7B0N - chains X and Z of the 42 polymer chains in the assembly; structure by electron microscopy, 3.70 A resolution.

Chain X:
Molecule: Subunit NUPM of NADH:Ubiquinone Oxidoreductase (Complex I)
Source organism: Yarrowia lipolytica
UniProtKB: A0A371C2D0 (A0A371C2D0_YARLL); residue numbers follow UniProt; this construct covers 1-172
Amino-acid sequence (172 residues; numbered 1 to 172; the number before each row is that of its first residue):
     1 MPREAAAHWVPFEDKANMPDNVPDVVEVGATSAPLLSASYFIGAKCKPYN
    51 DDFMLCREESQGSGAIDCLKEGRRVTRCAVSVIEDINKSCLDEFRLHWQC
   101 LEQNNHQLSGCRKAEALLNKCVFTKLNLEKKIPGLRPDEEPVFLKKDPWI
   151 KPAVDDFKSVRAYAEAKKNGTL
Unresolved in the structure: 1
Cystine bridges: Cys46-Cys78

Chain Z:
Molecule: Grim-19
Source organism: Yarrowia lipolytica
UniProtKB: A0A1H6PPE5 (A0A1H6PPE5_YARLL); residue numbers follow UniProt; this construct covers 2-123
Amino-acid sequence (122 residues; row label = number of the first residue in the row):
     2 PSVGQDLPPVGGYEPVQWRRNLPARGFRPLVYLAALCGICGYGFYRALGG
    52 IQERRELKREKLWARIYLMPLLQAEEDRQTVRRSIAQLEREKEIMKGTGF
   102 DVDKSVYNDGKFHAPALMIPPK
Ligand contacts:
  - 1,2-Distearoyl-sn-glycerophosphoethanolamine (3PE), molecule 1: Ala25, Arg26, Gly27, Phe28, Arg29, Pro30, Tyr33
  - 1,2-Distearoyl-sn-glycerophosphoethanolamine (3PE), molecule 2: Gly42, Phe45, Tyr46, Leu49, Gly50, Gln53

Chain X / chain Z interface:
Pairs across the interface (69; chain X residue first):
  Phe12(X) - Arg84(Z)  hydrogen bond (backbone-side chain)
  Phe12(X) - Met119(Z)  hydrophobic
  Glu13(X) - Arg84(Z)  hydrogen bond (backbone-side chain)
  Asp14(X) - Arg83(Z)  hydrogen bond (backbone-side chain)
  Asp14(X) - Arg84(Z)
  Asp14(X) - Ala87(Z)
  Asp14(X) - Arg91(Z)  salt bridge
  Ala16(X) - Arg83(Z)  hydrogen bond (backbone-side chain)
  Ala16(X) - Ala87(Z)  hydrophobic
  Met18(X) - Arg79(Z)
  Val25(X) - Arg79(Z)
  Glu27(X) - Glu76(Z)
  Glu27(X) - Arg79(Z)  salt bridge
  Glu27(X) - Gln80(Z)
  Val28(X) - Leu72(Z)  hydrophobic
  Val28(X) - Glu76(Z)
  Leu35(X) - Leu69(Z)  hydrophobic
  Ser39(X) - Ala65(Z)
  Ser39(X) - Tyr68(Z)
  Ser39(X) - Leu69(Z)
  Tyr40(X) - Glu61(Z)  hydrogen bond (side chain-backbone)
  Tyr40(X) - Ala65(Z)  hydrophobic
  Tyr40(X) - Tyr68(Z)  hydrophobic
  Gly43(X) - Tyr68(Z)
  Asn50(X) - Tyr68(Z)
  Asn50(X) - Pro71(Z)
  Phe53(X) - Pro71(Z)
  Phe53(X) - Asp78(Z)
  Met54(X) - Met70(Z)  hydrophobic
  Arg57(X) - Gln74(Z)
  Arg57(X) - Asp78(Z)  salt bridge
  Ser60(X) - Lys112(Z)
  Gln61(X) - Lys112(Z)  hydrogen bond (backbone-side chain)
  Gly62(X) - Phe113(Z)
  Ser63(X) - Lys112(Z)
  Ser63(X) - Phe113(Z)  hydrogen bond (side chain-backbone)
  Ala65(X) - Val82(Z)
  Ala65(X) - Phe113(Z)  hydrophobic
  Ile66(X) - Val82(Z)  hydrophobic
  Gly72(X) - Ala75(Z)
  Val75(X) - Leu72(Z)
  Thr76(X) - Arg79(Z)
  Ala79(X) - Leu72(Z)  hydrophobic
  Leu108(X) - Glu61(Z)
  Ser109(X) - Leu58(Z)
  Arg112(X) - Leu58(Z)
  Arg112(X) - Glu61(Z)  salt bridge
  Glu115(X) - Glu61(Z)
  Lys130(X) - Glu61(Z)  salt bridge
  Lys131(X) - Tyr68(Z)
  Ile132(X) - Arg60(Z)
  Ile132(X) - Glu61(Z)
  Pro133(X) - Trp64(Z)
  Pro133(X) - Tyr68(Z)
  Leu135(X) - Glu57(Z)
  Leu135(X) - Arg60(Z)
  Val142(X) - Glu54(Z)
  Val142(X) - Glu57(Z)
  Val142(X) - Leu58(Z)  hydrophobic
  Val142(X) - Glu61(Z)
  Pro148(X) - Glu54(Z)
  Trp149(X) - Tyr46(Z)  hydrophobic
  Trp149(X) - Arg47(Z)
  Trp149(X) - Gly50(Z)
  Trp149(X) - Glu54(Z)  hydrogen bond (backbone-side chain)
  Ile150(X) - Gly51(Z)
  Ile150(X) - Glu54(Z)  hydrogen bond (backbone-side chain)
  Ile150(X) - Arg55(Z)
  Ile150(X) - Leu58(Z)  hydrophobic
Interface residues without a listed pair, chain X (48 interface residues in all): Val10, Lys15, Asn17, Pro19, Leu36, Ile42, Leu69, Glu139, Lys145
Interface residues without a listed pair, chain Z (36 interface residues in all): Lys62, Leu73, Ile86, Gly111, Pro122

Overview:
48 residues of chain X and 36 residues of chain Z are in contact, with 9 hydrogen bonds and 5 salt bridges.
Among the polar pairs are Asp14(X)-Arg91(Z), Glu27(X)-Arg79(Z) and Arg57(X)-Asp78(Z). Chain Z binds
1,2-Distearoyl-sn-glycerophosphoethanolamine.
Chain X is Subunit NUPM of NADH:Ubiquinone Oxidoreductase (Complex I) and chain Z is Grim-19, both from
Yarrowia lipolytica; the structure, A 3.7-angstrom structure of Yarrowia lipolytica complex I with an R121M
mutation in NUCM, was determined by electron microscopy.
